5X4Z - chains C and K of the 12 polymer chains in the assembly; structure by X-ray diffraction, 7.80 A resolution (low resolution: residue-level contacts below are approximate; hydrogen-bond / salt-bridge calls are withheld).

# Chain C
Name: RNA polymerase II third largest subunit B44, part of central core
Organism: Komagataella phaffii (strain GS115 / ATCC 20864)
UniProtKB: C4R7L2 (C4R7L2_KOMPG); residue numbers follow UniProt; this construct covers 1-304
Sequence (304 residues; each row starts with the number of its first residue):
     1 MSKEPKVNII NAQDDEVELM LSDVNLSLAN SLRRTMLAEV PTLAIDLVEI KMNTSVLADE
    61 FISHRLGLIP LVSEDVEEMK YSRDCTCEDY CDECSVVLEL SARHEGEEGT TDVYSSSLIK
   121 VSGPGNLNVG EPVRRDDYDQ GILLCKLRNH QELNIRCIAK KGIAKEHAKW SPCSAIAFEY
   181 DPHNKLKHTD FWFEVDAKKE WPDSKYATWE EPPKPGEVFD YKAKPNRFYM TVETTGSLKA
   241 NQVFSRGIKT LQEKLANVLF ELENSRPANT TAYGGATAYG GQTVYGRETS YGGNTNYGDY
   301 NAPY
Unresolved in the structure: 1, 108-109, 269-304
Bound ions: Zn2+: Cys85, Cys87, Cys91, Cys94

# Chain K
Name: RNA polymerase II subunit B12.5
Organism: Komagataella phaffii (strain GS115 / ATCC 20864)
UniProtKB: C4R3Z5 (C4R3Z5_KOMPG); residue numbers follow UniProt; this construct covers 1-118
Sequence (118 residues; each row starts with the number of its first residue):
     1 MNAPDRFELF ILPDDVPKLK ITPDSRVPNC IIIKFEREDH TLANLLREEL ALYPDVTFVA
    61 YKVEHPLFAN FVMRLQTEEG TRPKQALERA CASIINKLKT LDHKFNEEWN IKNFSLND
Unresolved in the structure: 115-118

# Interface between chain C and chain K
Contacting residue pairs (54; chain C residue first):
  Glu4(C) - Thr100(K)
  Pro5(C) - Lys97(K)
  Pro5(C) - Leu101(K)
  Pro5(C) - Lys104(K)
  Val7(C) - Lys104(K)
  Val7(C) - Phe105(K)
  Val7(C) - Glu108(K)
  Asn8(C) - Glu108(K)
  Ile9(C) - Glu108(K)
  Ile9(C) - Trp109(K)
  Ala12(C) - Phe114(K)
  Gln13(C) - Trp109(K)
  Val17(C) - Phe105(K)
  Val17(C) - Trp109(K)
  Leu21(C) - Leu101(K)
  Ser27(C) - Glu48(K)
  Leu28(C) - Leu45(K)
  Ser31(C) - Thr41(K)
  Ser31(C) - Leu45(K)
  Leu32(C) - Leu101(K)
  Arg34(C) - Asp39(K)
  Arg34(C) - His40(K)
  Arg34(C) - Thr41(K)
  Thr35(C) - Thr41(K)
  Glu39(C) - Thr41(K)
  Ile163(C) - Phe10(K)
  Lys165(C) - Arg6(K)
  Lys165(C) - Leu9(K)
  Lys165(C) - Asp39(K)
  Glu166(C) - Arg6(K)
  Glu166(C) - Phe10(K)
  His167(C) - Arg6(K)
  Asn241(C) - Phe105(K)
  Asn241(C) - Trp109(K)
  Phe244(C) - Phe105(K)
  Ser245(C) - Asp102(K)
  Ile248(C) - Leu98(K)
  Ile248(C) - Leu101(K)
  Ile248(C) - Asp102(K)
  Leu251(C) - Leu45(K)
  Leu251(C) - Leu98(K)
  Gln252(C) - Ile95(K)
  Gln252(C) - Leu98(K)
  Gln252(C) - Lys99(K)
  Lys254(C) - Glu38(K)
  Lys254(C) - Leu42(K)
  Leu255(C) - Cys91(K)
  Leu255(C) - Ile94(K)
  Leu255(C) - Ile95(K)
  Val258(C) - Leu19(K)
  Val258(C) - Cys91(K)
  Leu259(C) - Glu88(K)
  Leu259(C) - Cys91(K)
  Leu262(C) - Glu88(K)
Interface residues without a listed pair, chain C (40 interface residues in all): Ser2, Lys3, Lys6, Leu19, Asn25, Arg83, Ala164, Ala256, Glu261
Interface residues without a listed pair, chain K (34 interface residues in all): Phe7, Ile11, Lys18, Phe35, Asn44, Glu49, Asn106, Lys112

# Summary
The interface between chain C and chain K involves 40 residues on one side and 34 on the other. The Zn2+ site
is built by Cys85(C), Cys87(C), Cys91(C) and Cys94(C).
Here chain C is RNA polymerase II third largest subunit B44, part of central core and chain K is RNA
polymerase II subunit B12.5, both from Komagataella phaffii (strain GS115 / ATCC 20864). Entry 5X4Z (RNA
Polymerase II from Komagataella Pastoris (Type-1 crystal)) was determined by X-ray diffraction, deposited
together with 5X50 and 5X51.
